PDB entry 1OU8 | X-ray diffraction, 1.60 A resolution | chains A and C

[Chain A]
Name: Stringent starvation protein B homolog
Source organism: Haemophilus influenzae
UniProtKB: P45206 (SSPB_HAEIN); residues 1-111 here = UniProt positions 1-111
Amino-acid sequence (111 residues; each row starts with the number of its first residue):
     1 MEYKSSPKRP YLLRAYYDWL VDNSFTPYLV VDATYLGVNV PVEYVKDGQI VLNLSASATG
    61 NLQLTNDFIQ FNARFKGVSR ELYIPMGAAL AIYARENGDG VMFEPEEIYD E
Not modelled in the structure: 1-4, 111
Metal / ion sites: Mg2+ site 1: Ser24 (shared with 2 residues of chain B); Mg2+ site 2: Ala56, Thr59 (shared with 1 residue of chain B)

[Chain C]
Name: synthetic ssrA peptide
Amino-acid sequence (11 residues; row label = number of the first residue in the row):
    97 GRHGAANDEN Y

[Chain A / chain C interface]
Residue-residue contacts (31; chain A residue first):
  Tyr28(A) - Gly100(C)
  Tyr28(A) - Ala101(C)  hydrogen bond (side chain-backbone)
  Tyr44(A) - Ala102(C)
  Ile50(A) - Ala102(C)  hydrophobic
  Val51(A) - Ala101(C)
  Val51(A) - Ala102(C)  hydrogen bond (backbone-backbone)
  Leu52(A) - Asn103(C)
  Asn53(A) - Ala101(C)
  Asn53(A) - Asn103(C)  hydrogen bond (backbone-side chain)
  Ser57(A) - Glu105(C)  hydrogen bond (side chain-backbone)
  Ser57(A) - Asn106(C)  hydrogen bond
  Ser57(A) - Tyr107(C)  hydrogen bond (backbone-backbone)
  Ala58(A) - Asn103(C)  hydrogen bond (backbone-side chain)
  Ala58(A) - Asp104(C)
  Ala58(A) - Glu105(C)  hydrogen bond (backbone-backbone)
  Ala58(A) - Tyr107(C)
  Thr59(A) - Tyr107(C)
  Gly60(A) - Tyr107(C)
  Asn72(A) - Tyr107(C)
  Ala73(A) - Tyr107(C)  hydrophobic
  Arg74(A) - Asn103(C)
  Arg74(A) - Asp104(C)  hydrogen bond (backbone-backbone)
  Arg74(A) - Tyr107(C)  hydrogen bond (side chain-backbone)
  Phe75(A) - Ala102(C)
  Phe75(A) - Asn103(C)
  Phe75(A) - Asp104(C)
  Lys76(A) - Asp104(C)  hydrogen bond (backbone-side chain)
  Gly77(A) - Asp104(C)  hydrogen bond (backbone-side chain)
  Ser79(A) - Tyr107(C)  hydrogen bond
  Arg95(A) - Arg98(C)  hydrogen bond (backbone-side chain)
  Glu96(A) - Arg98(C)

[Summary]
19 residues of chain A and 9 residues of chain C are in contact; the contacts include 14 hydrogen bonds. Among
the polar pairs are Tyr28(A)-Ala101(C), Asn53(A)-Asn103(C) and Ser57(A)-Glu105(C). Ala56(A) and Thr59(A)
coordinate Mg2+ site 2.
Here chain A is Stringent starvation protein B homolog (Haemophilus influenzae) and chain C is synthetic ssrA
peptide. Entry 1OU8 (structure of an AAA+ protease delivery protein in complex with a peptide degradation tag)
was determined by X-ray diffraction, deposited together with 1OU9 and 1OUL.
